Entry 1UMC (X-ray diffraction, 2.40 A resolution); this record covers chains A and D of the 4 polymer chains in the assembly.

Chain A:
Name: 2-oxo acid dehydrogenase alpha subunit
From: Thermus thermophilus
Notes: EC 1.2.4.4
UniProt: P84129 (P84129_THETH); numbering as in UniProt (aligned over 1-367)
Amino-acid sequence (367 residues; row label = number of the first residue in the row):
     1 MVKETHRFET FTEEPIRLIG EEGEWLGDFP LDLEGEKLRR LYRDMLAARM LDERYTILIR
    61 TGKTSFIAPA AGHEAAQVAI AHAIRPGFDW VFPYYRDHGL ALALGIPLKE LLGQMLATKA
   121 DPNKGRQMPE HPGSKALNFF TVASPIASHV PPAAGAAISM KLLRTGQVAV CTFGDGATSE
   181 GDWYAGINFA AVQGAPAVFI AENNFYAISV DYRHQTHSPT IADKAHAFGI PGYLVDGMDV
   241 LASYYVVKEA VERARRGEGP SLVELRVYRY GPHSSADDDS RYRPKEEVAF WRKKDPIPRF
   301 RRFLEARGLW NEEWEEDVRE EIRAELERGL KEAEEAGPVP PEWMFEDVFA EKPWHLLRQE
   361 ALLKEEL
Not modelled in the structure: 1-5
Ion coordination: Mg2+: Asp175, Asn204, Tyr206 (together with thiamine diphosphate)
Residues lining bound ligands:
  - 4-methyl valeric acid (4MV): Phe66, Tyr95, Met128, His131, Ser144
  - thiamine diphosphate (TPP): His73, Tyr94, Tyr95, Arg96, Ser144, Pro145, Ile146, Gly174, Asp175, Gly176, Ala177, Glu180, Asn204, Tyr206, Ala207, Ile208, His273

Chain D:
Name: 2-oxo acid dehydrogenase beta subunit
From: Thermus thermophilus
Notes: EC 1.2.4.4
UniProt: P84130 (P84130_THETH); residues 1-324 here = UniProt positions 1-324
Amino-acid sequence (324 residues; each row starts with the number of its first residue):
     1 MALMTMVQAL NRALDEEMAK DPRVVVLGED VGKRGGVFLV TEGLLQKYGP DRVMDTPLSE
    61 AAIVGAALGM AAHGLRPVAE IQFADYIFPG FDQLVSQVAK LRYRSGGQFT APLVVRMPSG
   121 GGVRGGHHHS QSPEAHFVHT AGLKVVAVST PYDAKGLLKA AIRDEDPVVF LEPKRLYRSV
   181 KEEVPEEDYT LPIGKAALRR EGKDLTLICY GTVMPEVLQA AAELAKAGVS AEVLDLRTLM
   241 PWDYEAVMNS VAKTGRVVLV SDAPRHASFV SEVAATIAED LLDMLLAPPI RVTGFDTPYP
   301 YAQDKLYLPT VTRILNAAKR ALDY
Not modelled in the structure: 1
Residues lining bound ligands:
  - 4-methyl valeric acid (4MV): Phe83, Tyr86, His128
  - thiamine diphosphate (TPP): Glu29, Leu58, Glu60, Gln82, Tyr86, Pro89

How chain A and chain D interact:
Pairs across the interface - 62 pairs, chain A then chain D:
  Ser65(A) with Arg124(D); Gly126(D); Tyr301(D), hydrogen bond
  Phe66(A) with Gly126(D)
  Gly125(A) with Ala302(D), hydrogen bond (backbone-backbone)
  Arg126(A) with Tyr299(D); Pro300(D); Tyr301(D), hydrogen bond (backbone-backbone)
  Gln127(A) with Tyr301(D)
  Met128(A) with Gly126(D); His128(D); Tyr301(D), hydrophobic
  Pro129(A) with Tyr301(D)
  Ser144(A) with Tyr86(D); His128(D)
  Pro145(A) with Tyr86(D), hydrophobic
  Gly176(A) with Leu58(D)
  Ser179(A) with Pro57(D); Leu58(D); Ser59(D)
  Glu180(A) with Leu58(D), hydrogen bond (backbone-backbone); Ser59(D); Glu60(D); Pro89(D)
  Ala207(A) with Asp30(D)
  Ile208(A) with Asp30(D); Gln82(D)
  Ser209(A) with Asp30(D), hydrogen bond; Arg34(D)
  Val210(A) with Asp30(D), hydrogen bond (backbone-side chain); Asp55(D); Thr56(D)
  His214(A) with Pro57(D)
  Gln215(A) with Pro57(D); Leu58(D), hydrogen bond (side chain-backbone)
  Ala276(A) with His127(D)
  Asp277(A) with Arg34(D), salt bridge
  Arg281(A) with Lys33(D)
  Tyr282(A) with Lys33(D); Arg34(D)
  Val339(A) with Ala302(D), hydrophobic
  Pro340(A) with Gln303(D), hydrogen bond (backbone-side chain)
  Pro341(A) with Gln303(D); Leu306(D), hydrophobic
  Trp343(A) with Gln303(D)
  Met344(A) with Phe295(D), hydrophobic; Thr297(D); Pro300(D), hydrophobic; Gln303(D); Leu306(D), hydrophobic
  Phe345(A) with Phe295(D), hydrophobic
  Val348(A) with Thr297(D)
  His355(A) with His266(D); Asp296(D)
  Leu356(A) with Asp296(D)
  Gln359(A) with Phe295(D); Asp296(D), hydrogen bond
  Leu363(A) with Phe295(D), hydrophobic
  Glu365(A) with Arg320(D), salt bridge
  Glu366(A) with Thr310(D), hydrogen bond; Thr312(D); Arg313(D), salt bridge
Other interface residues (no listed pair), chain A (38 interface residues in all): Ile146, Ala177, Leu367
Other interface residues (no listed pair), chain D (34 interface residues in all): Arg265, Pro298, Tyr307, Asn316

Summary:
The interface between chain A and chain D involves 38 residues on one side and 34 on the other; the contacts
include 10 hydrogen bonds and 3 salt bridges. Polar contacts include Asp277(A)-Arg34(D), Glu365(A)-Arg320(D)
and Glu366(A)-Arg313(D).
Chain A is 2-oxo acid dehydrogenase alpha subunit and chain D is 2-oxo acid dehydrogenase beta subunit, both
from Thermus thermophilus; the structure, branched-chain 2-oxo acid dehydrogenase (E1) from Thermus
thermophilus HB8 with 4-methylpentanoate, was determined by X-ray diffraction (same publication as 1UM9, 1UMB
and 1UMD).
